Entry 6V15 (X-ray diffraction, 2.80 A resolution); this record covers chains C and E of the 5 polymer chains in the assembly.

# Chain C
Molecule: Fibrinogen beta 72,74cit69-81
Chain sequence (13 residues; row label = number of the first residue in the row):
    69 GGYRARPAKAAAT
Modified residues: R72 (citrulline; CIR); R74 (citrulline; CIR)

# Chain E
Molecule: G08 TCR beta chain
Organism: Mus musculus
Chain sequence (241 residues; each row starts with the number of its first residue; note: 13 numbers in that range are skipped by the numbering (no residue carries them; nothing is unmodelled there)):
     3 AVFQTPNYHVTQVGNEVSFNCKQTLGHDT
    39 MYWYKQDSKKLLKIMFSYNNKQL
    66 IVNETVP
    74 RRFSPQSS
    83 DKAHLNLRIKSVEPEDSAVYLCASSLDWGVNTLYFGAGTRLSVLEDLNKV
   133 FPPEVAVFEPSEAEISHTQKATLVCLATGFFPDHVELSWWVNGKEVHSGV
   183 CTDPQPLKEQPALNDSRYALSSRLRVSATFWQNPRNHFRCQVQFYGLSEN
   233 DEWTQDRAKPVTQIVSAEAWGRAD
Disulfides: C23-C104, C157-C222

# Interface between chain C and chain E
Residue-residue contacts (9):
  R72(C) - V112(E)
  A73(C) - W110(E)  hydrophobic
  P75(C) - D109(E)
  P75(C) - W110(E)
  P75(C) - G111(E)
  K77(C) - D30(E)
  A78(C) - D30(E)  hydrogen bond (backbone-side chain)
  A78(C) - N58(E)
  A78(C) - K84(E)
Also at the interface, not in a pair above, chain C (6 interface residues in all): A76
Also at the interface, not in a pair above, chain E (8 interface residues in all): L108

# Overview
The interface between chain C and chain E involves 6 residues on one side and 8 on the other, with 1 hydrogen
bond. The hydrogen-bonded pair is A78(C)-D30(E).
Here chain C is Fibrinogen beta 72,74cit69-81 and chain E is G08 TCR beta chain (Mus musculus). Entry 6V15
(immune receptor complex) was determined by X-ray diffraction together with 6V0Y, 6V13, 6V18, 6V19 and 6V1A
from the same study.
